8FYB - chains A and C of the 10 polymer chains in the assembly; structure by electron microscopy, 3.10 A resolution.

# Chain A
Molecule: Cas2-DEDDh
Amino-acid sequence (289 residues; each row starts with the number of its first residue):
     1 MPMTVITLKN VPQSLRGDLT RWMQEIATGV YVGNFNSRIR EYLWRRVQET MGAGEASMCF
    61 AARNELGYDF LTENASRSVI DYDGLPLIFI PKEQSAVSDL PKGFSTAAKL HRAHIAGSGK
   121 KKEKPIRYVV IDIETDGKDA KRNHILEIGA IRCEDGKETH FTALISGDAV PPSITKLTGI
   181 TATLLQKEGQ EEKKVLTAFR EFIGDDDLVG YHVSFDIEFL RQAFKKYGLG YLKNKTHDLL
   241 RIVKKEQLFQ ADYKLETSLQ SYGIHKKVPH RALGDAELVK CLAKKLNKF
Not modelled in the structure: 93-289

# Chain C
Molecule: Cas1
Amino-acid sequence (316 residues; numbered 1 to 316; the number before each row is that of its first residue):
     1 MAGPIIAGKS ESSELPRVED RATFIYIEHA KINRVDSAVT VAEAKGVVRI PAAMIGVLLL
    61 GPGTDISHRA VELLGDTGTA LVWVGEQGVR YYASGRALAR STRFLVKQAE LVTNERSRLR
   121 VARRMYQMRF PTEDVSKLTM QQLRSHEGAR VRRKYRELSK KYNVPWKKRV YNPDDFAGGD
   181 PINQALSAAH VALYGLVHSV VAALGLSPGL GFVHTGHDRS FIYDVADLYK AEITVPIAFA
   241 VAAEAEEGQD IGQLARLRTR DAFVDGKILK RMVKDLQTLL EIPEEGQIEA EPLSLWDDKE
   301 KLVPYGVNYS EVTSCP
Not modelled in the structure: 1, 311-316
Reported in the primary citation:
  - binding site for the 33-nt DNA strand: K168
  - binding site for the 78-nt DNA strand: Q141
  - binding site for the 64-nt DNA strand: K168

# How chain A and chain C interact
Residue-residue contacts - 49 pairs, chain A then chain C:
  Q13(A) - D36(C)  hydrogen bond
  S14(A) - A7(C)
  S14(A) - D36(C)
  S14(A) - S37(C)  hydrogen bond (backbone-side chain)
  G17(A) - D36(C)
  G17(A) - S37(C)
  G17(A) - A38(C)
  D18(A) - A7(C)
  D18(A) - D36(C)
  D18(A) - S37(C)  hydrogen bond (backbone-side chain)
  T20(A) - A38(C)
  T20(A) - R49(C)
  T20(A) - I50(C)
  T20(A) - P51(C)
  R21(A) - G8(C)
  R21(A) - S10(C)
  R21(A) - S37(C)
  R21(A) - I50(C)
  R21(A) - P51(C)
  R21(A) - A52(C)  hydrogen bond (backbone-backbone)
  R21(A) - A53(C)  hydrogen bond (backbone-backbone)
  R21(A) - L73(C)
  R21(A) - D76(C)  salt bridge
  R21(A) - T77(C)
  W22(A) - S10(C)
  W22(A) - E14(C)  hydrogen bond (side chain-backbone)
  W22(A) - L15(C)  hydrophobic
  W22(A) - P51(C)
  W22(A) - A53(C)
  W22(A) - M54(C)
  Q24(A) - P51(C)
  E25(A) - R49(C)  salt bridge
  N34(A) - M54(C)
  F35(A) - M54(C)  hydrophobic
  R38(A) - S13(C)  hydrogen bond (side chain-backbone)
  R38(A) - L15(C)  hydrogen bond (side chain-backbone)
  R38(A) - R17(C)
  I39(A) - E14(C)
  I39(A) - P16(C)  hydrophobic
  Y42(A) - S13(C)
  Y42(A) - E14(C)
  R45(A) - I5(C)
  R46(A) - I5(C)
  R46(A) - I6(C)  hydrogen bond (side chain-backbone)
  R46(A) - K9(C)  hydrogen bond (side chain-backbone)
  R46(A) - S10(C)
  R46(A) - E14(C)  salt bridge
  E49(A) - I5(C)
  T50(A) - I5(C)
Interface residues without a listed pair, chain A (20 interface residues in all): R16, Y31
Interface residues without a listed pair, chain C (24 interface residues in all): G3

# Summary
Chain A and chain C form an interface of 20 and 24 residues respectively, with 10 hydrogen bonds and 3 salt
bridges. Polar pairs include R21(A)-D76(C), E25(A)-R49(C) and R46(A)-E14(C). From the paper: a binding site
for the 33-nt DNA strand at K168(C); a binding site for the 78-nt DNA strand at Q141(C).
Here chain A is Cas2-DEDDh and chain C is Cas1. Entry 8FYB (Cryo-EM structure of Cas1:Cas2-DEDDh:half-site
integration complex) was determined by electron microscopy (same publication as 8FY9, 8FYA, 8FYC and 8FYD).
